PDB entry 8F2X | X-ray diffraction, 3.50 A resolution | chains H and L of the 3 polymer chains in the assembly

# Chain H
Protein: WRAIR-2123 Fab Heavy chain
Source organism: Homo sapiens
Notes: antibody fragment or engineered binder
Chain sequence (232 residues; row label = number of the first residue in the row):
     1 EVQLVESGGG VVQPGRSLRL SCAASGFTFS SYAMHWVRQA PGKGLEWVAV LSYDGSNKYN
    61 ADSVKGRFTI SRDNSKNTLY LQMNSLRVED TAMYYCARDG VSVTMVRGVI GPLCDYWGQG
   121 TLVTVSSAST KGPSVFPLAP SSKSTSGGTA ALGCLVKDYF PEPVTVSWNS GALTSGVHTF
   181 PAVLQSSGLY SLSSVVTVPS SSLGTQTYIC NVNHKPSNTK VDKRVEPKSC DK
Unresolved in the structure: 143-148, 229-232
Disulfides: Cys22-Cys96, Cys154-Cys210

# Chain L
Protein: WRAIR-2123 Fab Light chain
Source organism: Homo sapiens
Notes: antibody fragment or engineered binder
Chain sequence (214 residues; row label = number of the first residue in the row):
     1 DIQMTQSPSS LSASVGDRVT ITCQTSQDIS NYLNWYQQKP GKAPKLLIYD ASNLETGVPS
    61 RFSGSGSGTD FTFTISSLQP EDIATYYCQQ YDNLPLTFGG GTKVDIKRTV AAPSVFIFPP
   121 SDEQLKSGTA SVVCLLNNFY PREAKVQWKV DNALQSGNSQ ESVTEQDSKD STYSLSSTLT
   181 LSKADYEKHK VYACEVTHQG LSSPVTKSFN RGEC
Unresolved in the structure: 1, 212-214
Disulfides: Cys23-Cys88, Cys134-Cys194

# Chain H / chain L interface
Contacting residue pairs - 58 pairs, chain H then chain L:
  His35(H) with Leu96(L)
  Val37(H) with Phe98(L), hydrophobic
  Gln39(H) with Gln38(L), hydrogen bond
  Leu45(H) with Phe98(L), hydrophobic
  Trp47(H) with Leu94(L); Pro95(L), hydrophobic; Leu96(L); Phe98(L)
  Tyr95(H) with Gln38(L)
  Met105(H) with Leu94(L), hydrophobic
  Pro112(H) with Leu46(L), hydrophobic; Tyr49(L), hydrophobic
  Leu113(H) with Asn34(L); Tyr36(L); Leu46(L); Gln89(L); Tyr91(L), hydrophobic
  Cys114(H) with Tyr36(L); Leu46(L); Gln89(L)
  Asp115(H) with Leu46(L)
  Tyr116(H) with Pro44(L); Phe98(L)
  Gly118(H) with Ala43(L)
  Phe136(H) with Ser121(L); Glu123(L); Gln124(L)
  Pro137(H) with Ser121(L)
  Leu138(H) with Phe118(L); Val133(L), hydrophobic
  Ala139(H) with Phe118(L)
  Thr149(H) with Phe116(L)
  Ala151(H) with Phe116(L), hydrophobic; Phe118(L), hydrophobic
  Leu155(H) with Gln124(L); Ser131(L); Val133(L), hydrophobic
  Lys157(H) with Gln124(L), hydrogen bond; Thr129(L), hydrogen bond; Ser131(L), hydrogen bond
  His178(H) with Asn137(L), hydrogen bond; Asn138(L); Asp167(L), salt bridge; Ser174(L), hydrogen bond
  Thr179(H) with Thr164(L)
  Phe180(H) with Leu135(L), hydrophobic; Ser162(L); Thr164(L); Ser174(L); Leu175(L); Ser176(L)
  Pro181(H) with Ser162(L), hydrogen bond (backbone-side chain)
  Val183(H) with Gln160(L); Ser162(L)
  Leu184(H) with Gln160(L), hydrogen bond (backbone-side chain)
  Gln185(H) with Gln160(L)
  Ser193(H) with Ser176(L), hydrogen bond
  Val195(H) with Leu135(L), hydrophobic
Interface residues without a listed pair, chain H (43 interface residues in all): Lys43, Gly44, Glu46, Val50, Asp62, Val101, Trp117, Leu152, Ala182, Ser186, Ser191, Thr197, Lys228
Interface residues without a listed pair, chain L (38 interface residues in all): Ile2, Tyr87, Pro119, Glu161, Val163, Thr178, Asn210

# In short
43 residues of chain H face 38 of chain L across their interface; the contacts include 9 hydrogen bonds and 1
salt bridge. Polar pairs include His178(H)-Asp167(L), Gln39(H)-Gln38(L) and Lys157(H)-Gln124(L).
Here chain H is WRAIR-2123 Fab Heavy chain and chain L is WRAIR-2123 Fab Light chain, both from Homo sapiens.
Entry 8F2X (Crystal structure of antibody WRAIR-2123 in complex with SARS-CoV-2 receptor binding domain) was
determined by X-ray diffraction.
